Entry 2YZ7 (X-ray diffraction, 2.19 A resolution); this record covers chains B and D of the 4 polymer chains in the assembly.

[Chain B (and D)]
Molecule: D-3-hydroxybutyrate dehydrogenase
From: Alcaligenes faecalis
Notes: EC 1.1.1.30; chain D of this document is another copy of the same molecule, construct and numbering; everything in this record applies to it too
Amino-acid sequence (260 residues; row label = number of the first residue in the row):
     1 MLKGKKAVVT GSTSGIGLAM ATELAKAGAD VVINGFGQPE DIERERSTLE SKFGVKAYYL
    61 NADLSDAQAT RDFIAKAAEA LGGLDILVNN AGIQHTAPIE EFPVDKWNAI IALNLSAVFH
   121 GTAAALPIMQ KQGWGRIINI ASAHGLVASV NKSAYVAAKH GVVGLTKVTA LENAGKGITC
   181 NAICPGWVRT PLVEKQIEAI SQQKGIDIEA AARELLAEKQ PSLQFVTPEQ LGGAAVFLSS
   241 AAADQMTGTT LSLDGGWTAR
Metal / ion sites: Ca2+: Arg260 (shared with Arg260(D) of chain D)

[How chain B and chain D interact]
Contacting residue pairs - 9 pairs, chain B then chain D:
  Val147(B) - Thr258(D)
  Val147(B) - Ala259(D)
  Val147(B) - Arg260(D)
  Ala148(B) - Ala259(D)  hydrogen bond (backbone-backbone)
  Ala148(B) - Arg260(D)
  Lys219(B) - Arg260(D)
  Ala259(B) - Ala148(D)  hydrogen bond (backbone-backbone)
  Arg260(B) - Val147(D)
  Arg260(B) - Ala148(D)
Also at the interface, not in a pair above, chain B (7 interface residues in all): Trp257, Thr258
Also at the interface, not in a pair above, chain D (7 interface residues in all): Lys219, Trp257

[In short]
The chain B/chain D interface involves 7 residues from each chain, with 2 hydrogen bonds. The hydrogen-bonded
pair Ala148(B)-Ala259(D) is a backbone contact.
Chain B and chain D are both D-3-hydroxybutyrate dehydrogenase (Alcaligenes faecalis); the structure, X-ray
analyses of 3-hydroxybutyrate dehydrogenase from Alcaligenes faecalis, was determined by X-ray diffraction
together with 3VDQ from the same study.
